Entry 3P4U (X-ray diffraction, 1.90 A resolution); this record covers chains A and B of the 3 polymer chains in the assembly.

Chain A:
Name: Caspase-6
Organism: Homo sapiens
Notes: EC 3.4.22.59; fragment: unp reisidues 24-179
UniProtKB: P55212 (CASP6_HUMAN); residue numbers follow UniProt; this construct covers 24-179
Chain sequence (157 residues; row label = number of the first residue in the row):
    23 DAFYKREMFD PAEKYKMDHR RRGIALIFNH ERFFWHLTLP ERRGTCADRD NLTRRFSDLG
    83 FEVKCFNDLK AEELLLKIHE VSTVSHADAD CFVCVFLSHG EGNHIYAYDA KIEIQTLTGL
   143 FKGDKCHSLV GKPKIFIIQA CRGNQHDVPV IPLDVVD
Disordered / not traced: 23-30, 176-179
Modified positions: C68 (s-(dimethylarsenic)cysteine; CAS); C87 (s-(dimethylarsenic)cysteine; CAS)

Chain B:
Name: Caspase-6
Organism: Homo sapiens
Notes: EC 3.4.22.59
UniProtKB: P55212 (CASP6_HUMAN); residues 193-293 here = UniProt positions 193-293
Chain sequence (108 residues; row label = number of the first residue in the row):
   193 DAASVYTLPA GADFLMCYSV AEGYYSHRET VNGSWYIQDL CEMLGKYGSS LEFTELLTLV
   253 NRKVSQRRVD FCKDPSAIGK KQVPCFASML TKKLHFFPKS NRHHHHHH
Disordered / not traced: 193-197, 292-300
Modified positions: C264 (s-(dimethylarsenic)cysteine; CAS); C277 (s-(dimethylarsenic)cysteine; CAS)

Chain A / chain B interface:
Contacting residue pairs - 112 pairs, chain A then chain B:
  A34(A) - K285(B)
  E35(A) - K284(B)
  E35(A) - K285(B)  hydrogen bond (backbone-backbone)
  K36(A) - K284(B)
  K36(A) - K285(B)
  K36(A) - H287(B)
  K36(A) - F289(B)
  Y37(A) - D205(B)  hydrogen bond
  Y37(A) - L282(B)
  Y37(A) - T283(B)  hydrogen bond (side chain-backbone)
  Y37(A) - K284(B)
  Y37(A) - K285(B)  hydrogen bond (backbone-backbone)
  M39(A) - L286(B)  hydrophobic
  M39(A) - H287(B)
  M39(A) - F288(B)  hydrophobic
  M39(A) - K291(B)  hydrogen bond (backbone-side chain)
  D40(A) - K291(B)
  H41(A) - K291(B)  hydrogen bond (backbone-side chain)
  R43(A) - K291(B)
  R44(A) - F288(B)
  R44(A) - F289(B)  hydrogen bond (side chain-backbone)
  R44(A) - K291(B)
  R64(A) - R220(B)
  R65(A) - R220(B)  hydrogen bond (backbone-side chain)
  R65(A) - E221(B)
  R65(A) - T222(B)
  G66(A) - E221(B)
  G66(A) - T222(B)  hydrogen bond (backbone-backbone)
  G66(A) - G225(B)
  A69(A) - V223(B)
  A69(A) - N224(B)
  D70(A) - G225(B)
  D70(A) - S226(B)  hydrogen bond
  D70(A) - I229(B)
  N73(A) - C233(B)
  L74(A) - I229(B)  hydrophobic
  L74(A) - C233(B)
  R77(A) - C233(B)  hydrogen bond (side chain-backbone)
  R77(A) - L236(B)
  R77(A) - G237(B)
  F78(A) - L236(B)  hydrophobic
  L81(A) - L236(B)  hydrophobic
  L81(A) - G240(B)
  L81(A) - S241(B)
  F83(A) - F288(B)  hydrophobic
  D112(A) - K291(B)  salt bridge
  C113(A) - F288(B)  hydrophobic
  I136(A) - M208(B)  hydrophobic
  I136(A) - Y210(B)
  T140(A) - F206(B)
  T140(A) - M208(B)
  F143(A) - F206(B)
  K144(A) - A202(B)
  K144(A) - F206(B)
  G145(A) - A202(B)  hydrogen bond (backbone-backbone)
  D146(A) - A202(B)
  V152(A) - L200(B)  hydrophobic
  G153(A) - L200(B)
  G153(A) - D205(B)
  K154(A) - D205(B)
  P155(A) - D205(B)
  P155(A) - L286(B)  hydrophobic
  K156(A) - A204(B)
  K156(A) - D205(B)  hydrogen bond (backbone-backbone)
  K156(A) - F206(B)
  K156(A) - L207(B)  hydrogen bond (backbone-backbone)
  I157(A) - L207(B)
  I157(A) - L286(B)  hydrophobic
  I157(A) - F288(B)  hydrophobic
  F158(A) - F206(B)  hydrophobic
  F158(A) - L207(B)  hydrogen bond (backbone-backbone)
  F158(A) - M208(B)  hydrophobic
  F158(A) - C209(B)  hydrogen bond (backbone-backbone)
  I159(A) - C209(B)
  I159(A) - Y228(B)  hydrophobic
  I160(A) - C209(B)  hydrogen bond (backbone-backbone)
  I160(A) - Y210(B)  hydrophobic
  I160(A) - S211(B)  hydrogen bond (backbone-backbone)
  Q161(A) - S211(B)  hydrogen bond
  Q161(A) - S218(B)  hydrogen bond
  Q161(A) - S226(B)  hydrogen bond
  Q161(A) - Y228(B)
  A162(A) - S211(B)
  A162(A) - S218(B)
  C163(A) - Y216(B)
  C163(A) - Y217(B)  hydrophobic
  C163(A) - S218(B)  hydrogen bond (side chain-backbone)
  R164(A) - Y210(B)
  R164(A) - V212(B)  hydrogen bond (side chain-backbone)
  R164(A) - A213(B)
  R164(A) - E214(B)
  R164(A) - G215(B)  hydrogen bond (backbone-backbone)
  R164(A) - Y216(B)  hydrogen bond (backbone-backbone)
  R164(A) - C277(B)
  G165(A) - G215(B)
  G165(A) - Y216(B)
  G165(A) - Y217(B)
  N166(A) - G215(B)  hydrogen bond (backbone-backbone)
  N166(A) - Y217(B)
  Q167(A) - G215(B)  hydrogen bond (backbone-backbone)
  Q167(A) - Y216(B)
  Q167(A) - Y217(B)  hydrogen bond (backbone-backbone)
  H168(A) - Y217(B)
  H168(A) - H219(B)  hydrogen bond
  H168(A) - A269(B)
  H168(A) - K272(B)
  D169(A) - Y216(B)
  D169(A) - K272(B)
  D169(A) - K273(B)  hydrogen bond (backbone-backbone)
  V170(A) - K273(B)
  P171(A) - G271(B)
  P171(A) - K273(B)
Also at the interface, not in a pair above, chain A (54 interface residues in all): P33, R42, E63, T67, L119, H121
Also at the interface, not in a pair above, chain B (51 interface residues in all): G203, Q230, L232, F245, V261

Summary:
The interface between chain A and chain B involves 54 residues on one side and 51 on the other; the contacts
include 30 hydrogen bonds and 1 salt bridge. Polar pairs include D112(A)-K291(B), Y37(A)-D205(B) and
Y37(A)-T283(B).
Here chain A is Caspase-6 and chain B is Caspase-6, both from Homo sapiens. Entry 3P4U (Crystal structure of
active caspase-6 in complex with Ac-VEID-CHO inhibitor) was determined by X-ray diffraction.
